PDB entry 7U80 | X-ray diffraction, 1.83 A resolution | chains A and T of the 3 polymer chains in the assembly

[Chain A]
Name: DNA polymerase eta
Organism: Homo sapiens
Notes: EC 2.7.7.7
UniProtKB: Q9Y253 (POLH_HUMAN); residue numbers follow UniProt; this construct covers 1-432
Amino-acid sequence (435 residues; each row starts with the number of its first residue; numbers below 1 keep their minus sign (Gly-2 is residue -2)):
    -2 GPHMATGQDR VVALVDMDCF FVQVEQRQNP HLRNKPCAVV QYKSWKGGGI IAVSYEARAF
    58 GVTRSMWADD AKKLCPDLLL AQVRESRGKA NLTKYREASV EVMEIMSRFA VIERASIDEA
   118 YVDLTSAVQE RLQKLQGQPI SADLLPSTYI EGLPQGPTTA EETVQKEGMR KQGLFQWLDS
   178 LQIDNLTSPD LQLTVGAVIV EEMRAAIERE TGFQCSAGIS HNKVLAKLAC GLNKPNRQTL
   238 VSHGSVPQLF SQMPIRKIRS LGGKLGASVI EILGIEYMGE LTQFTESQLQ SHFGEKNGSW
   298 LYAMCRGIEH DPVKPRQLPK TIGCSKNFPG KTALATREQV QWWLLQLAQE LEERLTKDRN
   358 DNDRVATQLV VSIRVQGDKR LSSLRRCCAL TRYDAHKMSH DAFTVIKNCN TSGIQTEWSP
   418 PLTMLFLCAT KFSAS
Not modelled in the structure: 155-159
Construct notes: expression tag (-2 to 0)
Swiss-Prot annotation at these positions:
  - binding site (Mg(2+)): Asp13, Met14, Asp115, Glu116
  - binding site (Mn(2+)): Asp13, Met14, Asp115, Glu116
  - binding site (a 2'-deoxyribonucleoside 5'-triphosphate): Arg61
  - natural variant: Val37 (deletion: In XPV), Leu75 (deletion: In XPV), Arg93 (R93P: In XPV), Arg111 (R111H: In XPV), Thr122 (T122P: In XPV), Gly153 (G153D: In a breast cancer sample), Thr191 (T191P: In XPV), Gly263 (G263V: In XPV), Val266 (V266D: In XPV), Gly295 (G295R: In XPV), Arg361 (R361S: In XPV)
  - mutagenesis: Tyr52 (Y52A/F: Reduces DNA polymerase activity; Y52E: Reduces DNA polymerase activity. Increases fidelity of replication and reduces translesion bypass), Arg61 (R61A: Reduces enzymatic activity by two-thirds), Ser62 (S62G: Increased DNA polymerase activity and translesion bypass compared to wild-type), Ala68 (A68S/V: Severe reduction in thymine dimer translesion bypass), Asn324 to Pro326 (Reduces binding to chromatin and to monoubiquitinated PCNA. Abolishes binding to monoubiquitinated PCNA; when associated with 705-E--H-713 Del)
Bound ions: Mn2+ site 1: Asp13, Asp115, Glu116 (together with XG4) (shared with 1 residue of chain P); Mn2+ site 2: Asp13, Met14 (together with XG4)
Small-molecule neighbours: XG4 (2'-deoxy-5'-O-[(R)-hydroxy{[(R)-hydroxy(phosphonooxy)phosphoryl]amino}phosphoryl]guanosine): Asp13, Met14, Asp15, Cys16, Phe17, Phe18, Gln38, Ile48, Ala49, Tyr52, Arg55, Arg61, Leu89, Ile114, Asp115, Lys231

[Chain T]
Molecule: 12-nt DNA strand
Sequence (12 nucleotides; row label = number of the first residue in the row):
     1 CATTATGACG CT
Small-molecule neighbours: XG4 (2'-deoxy-5'-O-[(R)-hydroxy{[(R)-hydroxy(phosphonooxy)phosphoryl]amino}phosphoryl]guanosine): DT3, DT4, DA5

[Chain A / chain T interface]
Pairs across the interface (40):
  Gln38(A) - DT4(T)  hydrogen bond to the base
  Gln38(A) - DA5(T)  sugar contact
  Tyr39(A) - DT4(T)  phosphate contact
  Tyr39(A) - DA5(T)  hydrogen bond to the phosphate
  Trp42(A) - DA2(T)  stacking on the base
  Arg61(A) - DT3(T)  hydrogen bond to the base
  Arg61(A) - DT4(T)  hydrogen bond to the base
  Ser62(A) - DT3(T)  hydrogen bond to the base
  Trp64(A) - DT3(T)  sugar contact
  Lys86(A) - DT6(T)  salt bridge to the phosphate
  Ala87(A) - DA5(T)  sugar contact
  Leu89(A) - DA5(T)  phosphate contact
  Leu89(A) - DT6(T)  phosphate contact
  Arg93(A) - DT6(T)  salt bridge to the phosphate
  Arg93(A) - DG7(T)  salt bridge to the phosphate
  Lys293(A) - DG10(T)  sugar contact
  Lys311(A) - DC9(T)  salt bridge to the phosphate
  Arg313(A) - DA8(T)  salt bridge to the phosphate
  Pro316(A) - DA8(T)  phosphate contact
  Lys317(A) - DA8(T)  hydrogen bond to the phosphate
  Lys317(A) - DC9(T)  salt bridge to the phosphate
  Thr318(A) - DG7(T)  sugar contact
  Thr318(A) - DA8(T)  hydrogen bond to the phosphate
  Ile319(A) - DG7(T)  phosphate contact
  Gly320(A) - DT6(T)  sugar contact
  Gly320(A) - DG7(T)  hydrogen bond to the phosphate
  Cys321(A) - DT6(T)  phosphate contact
  Ser322(A) - DA5(T)  sugar contact
  Ser322(A) - DT6(T)  hydrogen bond to the phosphate
  Lys323(A) - DA5(T)  phosphate contact
  Asn324(A) - DT4(T)  hydrogen bond to the phosphate
  Asn324(A) - DA5(T)  hydrogen bond to the phosphate
  Pro326(A) - DA2(T)  phosphate contact
  Pro326(A) - DT4(T)  phosphate contact
  Gly327(A) - DC1(T)  hydrogen bond to the phosphate
  Gly327(A) - DA2(T)  phosphate contact
  Thr329(A) - DA2(T)  base contact
  Arg351(A) - DT6(T)  salt bridge to the phosphate
  Arg351(A) - DG7(T)  salt bridge to the phosphate
  Leu378(A) - DT6(T)  base contact
Other interface residues (no listed pair), chain A (33 interface residues in all): Gly46, Ile48, Glu110, Arg111, Glu347, Phe423
Other interface residues (no listed pair), chain T (11 interface residues in all): DC11

[Overview]
Chain A and chain T form an interface of 33 and 11 residues respectively; the contacts include 12 hydrogen
bonds, 8 salt bridges and 1 aromatic stacking contact. Polar contacts include Gln38(A)-DT4(T), Arg61(A)-DT3(T)
and Arg61(A)-DT4(T). Compound XG4 is bound between chain A and chain T.
Chain A is DNA polymerase eta (Homo sapiens) and chain T is a 12-nt DNA strand; the structure, Human DNA
polymerase eta-DNA-dGMPNPP ternary mismatch complex in 0.25 mM Mn2+ for 600s, was determined by X-ray
diffraction (same publication as 7U72, 7U73, 7U74, 7U75, 7U76, 7U77 and 26 further entries).
